PDB entry 3Q0R | X-ray diffraction, 2.00 A resolution | chains A and B

Chain A:
Protein: Pumilio homolog 2
Source organism: Homo sapiens
UniProt: Q8TB72 (PUM2_HUMAN); numbering as in UniProt (aligned over 706-1056)
Amino-acid sequence (351 residues; numbered 706 to 1056; the number before each row is that of its first residue):
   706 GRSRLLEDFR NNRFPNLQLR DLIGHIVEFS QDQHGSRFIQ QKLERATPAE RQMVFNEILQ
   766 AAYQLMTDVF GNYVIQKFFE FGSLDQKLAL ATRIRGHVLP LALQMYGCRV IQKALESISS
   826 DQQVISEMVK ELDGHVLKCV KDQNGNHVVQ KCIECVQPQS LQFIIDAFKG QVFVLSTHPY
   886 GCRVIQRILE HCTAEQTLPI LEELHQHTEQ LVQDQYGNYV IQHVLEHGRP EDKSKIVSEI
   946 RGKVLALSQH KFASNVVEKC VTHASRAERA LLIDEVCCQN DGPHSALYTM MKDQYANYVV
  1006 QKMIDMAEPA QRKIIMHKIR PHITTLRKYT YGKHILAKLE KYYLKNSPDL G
Disordered / not traced: 1049-1056
Disulfides: Cys-982/Cys-983
Swiss-Prot annotation at these positions:
  - region: Ser-741 to Gln-745 (Adenine-nucleotide binding in RNA target), Asn-777 to Gln-781 (Uracil-nucleotide binding in RNA target), Cys-813 to Gln-817 (Adenine-nucleotide binding in RNA target), Asn-851 to Gln-855 (Non-specific-nucleotide binding in RNA target), Cys-887 to Gln-891 (Adenine-nucleotide binding in RNA target), Asn-923 to Gln-927 (Uracil-nucleotide binding in RNA target), Ser-959 to Glu-963 (Guanine-nucleotide binding in RNA target), Asn-1002 to Gln-1006 (Uracil-nucleotide binding in RNA target)
Reported in the primary citation:
  - binding site for the 8-nt RNA strand (chain B): Tyr-885

Chain B:
Molecule: 8-nt RNA strand
Sequence (8 nucleotides; row label = number of the first residue in the row):
     1 UGUAGAUA

Interface between chain A and chain B:
Residue-residue contacts (48):
  Gln-738(A) / A8(B)  hydrogen bond to the sugar
  Arg-742(A) / A8(B)  hydrogen bond to the sugar
  Gln-745(A) / A8(B)  hydrogen bond to the base
  Phe-775(A) / A8(B)  base contact
  Asn-777(A) / U7(B)  hydrogen bond to the base
  Tyr-778(A) / U7(B)  hydrogen bond to the base
  Tyr-778(A) / A8(B)  stacking on the base
  Gln-781(A) / U7(B)  hydrogen bond to the base
  Met-810(A) / A6(B)  sugar contact
  Tyr-811(A) / U7(B)  base contact
  Cys-813(A) / A6(B)  hydrogen bond to the base
  Arg-814(A) / A6(B)  hydrogen bond to the base
  Arg-814(A) / U7(B)  base contact
  Gln-817(A) / A6(B)  hydrogen bond to the base
  Gln-848(A) / A6(B)  sugar contact
  Asn-849(A) / A6(B)  hydrogen bond to the sugar
  Asn-851(A) / G5(B)  base contact
  His-852(A) / G5(B)  hydrogen bond to the sugar
  His-852(A) / A6(B)  stacking on the base
  Gln-855(A) / G5(B)  hydrogen bond to the base
  Tyr-885(A) / G5(B)  phosphate contact
  Tyr-885(A) / A6(B)  hydrogen bond to the phosphate
  Cys-887(A) / A4(B)  base contact
  Arg-888(A) / A4(B)  hydrogen bond to the sugar
  Arg-888(A) / G5(B)  base contact
  Gln-891(A) / A4(B)  hydrogen bond to the base
  Gln-920(A) / U3(B)  base contact
  Tyr-921(A) / A4(B)  sugar contact
  Tyr-921(A) / G5(B)  hydrogen bond to the phosphate
  Asn-923(A) / U3(B)  hydrogen bond to the base
  Tyr-924(A) / U3(B)  hydrogen bond to the base
  Tyr-924(A) / A4(B)  stacking on the base
  Gln-927(A) / U3(B)  hydrogen bond to the base
  Lys-956(A) / G2(B)  sugar contact
  Lys-956(A) / U3(B)  sugar contact
  Phe-957(A) / U3(B)  base contact
  Ser-959(A) / G2(B)  hydrogen bond to the base
  Asn-960(A) / G2(B)  hydrogen bond to the base
  Asn-960(A) / U3(B)  hydrogen bond to the base
  Glu-963(A) / G2(B)  hydrogen bond to the base
  Gln-999(A) / U1(B)  base contact
  Tyr-1000(A) / G2(B)  sugar contact
  Asn-1002(A) / U1(B)  hydrogen bond to the base
  Tyr-1003(A) / U1(B)  hydrogen bond to the base
  Tyr-1003(A) / G2(B)  stacking on the base
  Gln-1006(A) / U1(B)  hydrogen bond to the base
  Tyr-1036(A) / U1(B)  base contact
  His-1039(A) / U1(B)  base contact
Other interface residues (no listed pair), chain A (42 interface residues in all): Ser-741, Val-774, Arg-892, Thr-1035

Summary:
Chain A and chain B form an interface of 42 and 8 residues respectively, with 26 hydrogen bonds and 4 aromatic
stacking contacts. Polar contacts include Gln-745(A)/A8(B), Asn-777(A)/U7(B) and Tyr-778(A)/U7(B). The paper
reports a binding site for the 8-nt RNA strand (chain B) at Tyr-885(A).
Chain A is Pumilio homolog 2 (Homo sapiens) and chain B is an 8-nt RNA strand; the structure, Crystal
structure of the PUMILIO-homology domain from Human PUMILIO2 in complex with p38alpha NREb, was determined by
X-ray diffraction, deposited together with 3Q0L, 3Q0M, 3Q0N, 3Q0O, 3Q0P, 3Q0Q and 3Q0S.
